1A3O - chains A and D of the 4 polymer chains in the assembly; structure by X-ray diffraction, 1.80 A resolution.

Chain A:
Molecule: Hemoglobin (alpha chain)
Source organism: Homo sapiens
Reference sequence: P69905 (HBA_HUMAN); numbering as in UniProt (aligned over 1-141)
Amino-acid sequence (141 residues; row label = number of the first residue in the row):
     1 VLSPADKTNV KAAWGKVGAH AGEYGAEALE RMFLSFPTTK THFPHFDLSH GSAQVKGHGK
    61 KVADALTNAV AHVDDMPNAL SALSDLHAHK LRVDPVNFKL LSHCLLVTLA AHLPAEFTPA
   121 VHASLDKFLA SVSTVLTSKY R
Construct notes: engineered mutation His-42 (Tyr in P69905)
Swiss-Prot annotation at these positions:
  - site: Lys-61 (Not glycated)
  - natural variant: Asp-6 (A6D: In J-Toronto; this construct carries the variant), Ala-13 (A13D: In J-Paris 1/J-Aljezur), Glu-27 (A27E: In Shenyang; this construct carries the variant), Lys-61 (K61N: In Zambia; deletion: In Clinic), Asp-64 (A64D: In Pontoise; this construct carries the variant), Asp-75 (D75A: In Lille; D75G: In Chapel Hill; D75N: In G-Pest), Ala-111 (A111D: In Petah Tikva)
Metal / ion sites: heme Fe near His-87 (its only coordinating residue here)
Ligand contacts: heme (HEM): Met-32, Thr-39, His-42, Phe-43, His-45, Phe-46, His-58, Lys-61, Val-62, Ala-65, Leu-66, Leu-83, Leu-86, His-87, Leu-91, Val-93, Asn-97, Phe-98, Leu-101, Leu-105, Val-132, Leu-136

Chain D:
Molecule: Hemoglobin (beta chain)
Source organism: Homo sapiens
Notes: engineered mutation(s): CHAIN A, C, Y42H
Reference sequence: P68871 (HBB_HUMAN); residue numbers follow UniProt; this construct covers 1-146
Amino-acid sequence (146 residues; each row starts with the number of its first residue):
     1 VHLTPEEKSA VTALWGKVNV DEVGGEALGR LLVVYPWTQR FFESFGDLST PDAVMGNPKV
    61 KAHGKKVLGA FSDGLAHLDN LKGTFATLSE LHCDKLHVDP ENFRLLGNVL VCVLAHHFGK
   121 EFTPPVQAAY QKVVAGVANA LAHKYH
Disordered / not traced: 1
Swiss-Prot annotation at these positions:
  - natural variant: Leu-3 (H3L: In Graz; this construct carries the variant), Glu-7 (E7A: In G-Makassar; E7K: In Hb C; E7Q: In Machida; E7V: In SKCA), Lys-8 (E8K: In G-Siriraj; this construct carries the variant), Val-11 (A11V: In Iraq-Halabja; this construct carries the variant), Gly-16 (W16G: In Randwick; this construct carries the variant), Val-23 (E23V: In D-Granada; this construct carries the variant), Gly-24 (V24G: In Miyashiro; this construct carries the variant), Gly-25 (G25D: In Moscva; G25R: In Riverdale-Bronx; G25V: In Savannah), Leu-32 (L32P: In Yokohama), Val-33 (L33V: In Muscat; this construct carries the variant), Arg-40 (Q40R: In Tianshui; this construct carries the variant), Phe-42 (F42Y: In Mequon; deletion: In Bruxelles), 11 further natural variant entries in UniProt
Metal / ion sites: heme Fe near His-92 (its only coordinating residue here)
Ligand contacts: heme (HEM): Leu-31, Thr-38, Phe-41, Phe-42, His-63, Lys-66, Val-67, Ala-70, Phe-71, Phe-85, Leu-88, Leu-91, His-92, Leu-96, Val-98, Asn-102, Phe-103, Leu-106, Val-137, Leu-141

Interface between chain A and chain D:
Pairs across the interface - 27 pairs, chain A then chain D:
  Pro-37(A) / His-146(D)
  Thr-38(A) / Pro-100(D)
  Lys-40(A) / His-146(D)  hydrogen bond (side chain-backbone)
  Thr-41(A) / Arg-40(D)
  Thr-41(A) / His-97(D)
  Thr-41(A) / Asp-99(D)
  Thr-41(A) / Tyr-145(D)
  His-42(A) / Arg-40(D)
  His-42(A) / Asp-99(D)  salt bridge
  Pro-44(A) / His-97(D)
  Leu-91(A) / Arg-40(D)
  Arg-92(A) / Trp-37(D)
  Arg-92(A) / Gln-39(D)
  Arg-92(A) / Arg-40(D)
  Asp-94(A) / Trp-37(D)  hydrogen bond
  Asp-94(A) / Asp-99(D)
  Asp-94(A) / Glu-101(D)
  Asp-94(A) / Leu-105(D)
  Pro-95(A) / Trp-37(D)
  Val-96(A) / Glu-101(D)
  Asn-97(A) / Asp-99(D)  hydrogen bond
  Tyr-140(A) / Pro-36(D)
  Tyr-140(A) / Trp-37(D)  hydrophobic
  Arg-141(A) / Val-34(D)  hydrogen bond (side chain-backbone)
  Arg-141(A) / Tyr-35(D)
  Arg-141(A) / Pro-36(D)
  Arg-141(A) / Trp-37(D)
Other interface residues (no listed pair), chain D (15 interface residues in all): Val-98, Arg-104

In short:
14 residues of chain A face 15 of chain D across their interface, with 4 hydrogen bonds and 1 salt bridge.
Polar pairs include His-42(A)/Asp-99(D), Lys-40(A)/His-146(D) and Asp-94(A)/Trp-37(D). Chain A binds heme.
Chain D binds heme.
Here chain A is Hemoglobin (alpha chain) and chain D is Hemoglobin (beta chain), both from Homo sapiens. Entry
1A3O (Artificial mutant (alpha Y42H) of deoxy hemoglobin) was determined by X-ray diffraction together with
1A3N from the same study.
